PDB entry 7SAI | X-ray diffraction, 2.23 A resolution | chains A and C

== Chain A ==
Protein: Green fluorescent protein
Organism: Aequorea victoria
UniProt: P42212 (GFP_AEQVI); aligned to UniProt positions 2-238 over residues 2-238
Chain sequence (237 residues; numbered 0 to 238; 2 numbers in that range are skipped by the numbering (no residue carries them; nothing is unmodelled there); the number before each row is that of its first residue; numbering starts at 0):
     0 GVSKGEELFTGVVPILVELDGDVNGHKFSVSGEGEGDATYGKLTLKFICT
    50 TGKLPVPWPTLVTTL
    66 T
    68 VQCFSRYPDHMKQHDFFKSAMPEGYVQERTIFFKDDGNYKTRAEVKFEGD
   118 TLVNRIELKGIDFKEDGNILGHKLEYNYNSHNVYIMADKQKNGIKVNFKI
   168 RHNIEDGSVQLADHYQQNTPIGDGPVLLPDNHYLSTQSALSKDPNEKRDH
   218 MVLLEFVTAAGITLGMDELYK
Unresolved in the structure: 0-2, 232-238
Differences from the reference sequence: expression tag (0-1); conflict Leu64 (Phe in P42212), Leu231 (His in P42212); chromophore (66, 66, 66)
Modified positions: Thr66 (chromophore; CRO)
Glycans and other covalent adducts: covalent link Leu64-Thr66; covalent link Thr66-Val68

== Chain C ==
Protein: LAG30 Nanobody
Organism: Lama glama
Notes: antibody fragment or engineered binder
Chain sequence (147 residues; each row starts with the number of its first residue; numbers below 1 keep their minus sign (Met-18 is residue -18)):
   -18 MGSSHHHHHHSSGLVPRGSMAQVQLVESGGGLVQAGGSLRLSCAASGRTF
    32 STSAMGWFRQAPGREREFVAAITWTVGNTIYGDSMKGRFTISRDRTKNTV
    82 DLQMDSLKPEDTAVYYCTARSRGFVLSDLRSVDSFDYKGQGTQVTVS
Unresolved in the structure: -18 to 2

== Chain A / chain C interface ==
Contacting residue pairs (34):
  Leu7(A) with Val106(C), hydrophobic
  Leu15(A) with Val57(C), hydrophobic
  Glu17(A) with Thr56(C); Arg76(C), salt bridge
  Pro89(A) with Gly104(C); Phe105(C)
  Glu90(A) with Arg103(C); Gly104(C), hydrogen bond (backbone-backbone)
  Arg109(A) with Arg29(C); Phe31(C)
  Glu111(A) with Phe31(C); Ser32(C), hydrogen bond
  Lys113(A) with Ser32(C), hydrogen bond (side chain-backbone); Ser34(C); Ser102(C), hydrogen bond (side chain-backbone); Gly104(C)
  Phe114(A) with Gly104(C); Phe105(C), hydrogen bond (backbone-backbone)
  Glu115(A) with Ser34(C); Thr54(C); Trp55(C), hydrogen bond (side chain-backbone); Thr56(C), hydrogen bond; Phe105(C)
  Gly116(A) with Phe105(C), hydrogen bond (backbone-backbone); Leu107(C)
  Val120(A) with Thr56(C)
  Arg122(A) with Phe31(C), hydrogen bond (side chain-backbone); Thr33(C), hydrogen bond (side chain-backbone); Trp55(C); Thr56(C), hydrogen bond; Arg76(C)
  Glu124(A) with Arg29(C), salt bridge; Phe31(C)
  Ile188(A) with Arg103(C)
Other interface residues (no listed pair), chain A (17 interface residues in all): Ile123, Gly189
Other interface residues (no listed pair), chain C (18 interface residues in all): Thr30, Asp109

== Summary ==
Chain A and chain C form an interface of 17 and 18 residues respectively, with 11 hydrogen bonds and 2 salt
bridges. Polar pairs include Glu17(A)-Arg76(C), Glu124(A)-Arg29(C) and Glu111(A)-Ser32(C).
Here chain A is Green fluorescent protein (Aequorea victoria) and chain C is LAG30 Nanobody (Lama glama).
Entry 7SAI (Crystal Structure of Lag30 Nanobody bound to eGFP) was determined by X-ray diffraction (same
publication as 7SAH, 7SAK and 7SAL).
